6Q4N - chains B and D of the 5 polymer chains in the assembly; structure by X-ray diffraction, 2.80 A resolution.

Chain B:
Name: Multidrug efflux pump subunit AcrB
From: Escherichia coli K-12
UniProt: P31224 (ACRB_ECOLI); residues 1-1049 here = UniProt positions 1-1049
Chain sequence (1057 residues; row label = number of the first residue in the row):
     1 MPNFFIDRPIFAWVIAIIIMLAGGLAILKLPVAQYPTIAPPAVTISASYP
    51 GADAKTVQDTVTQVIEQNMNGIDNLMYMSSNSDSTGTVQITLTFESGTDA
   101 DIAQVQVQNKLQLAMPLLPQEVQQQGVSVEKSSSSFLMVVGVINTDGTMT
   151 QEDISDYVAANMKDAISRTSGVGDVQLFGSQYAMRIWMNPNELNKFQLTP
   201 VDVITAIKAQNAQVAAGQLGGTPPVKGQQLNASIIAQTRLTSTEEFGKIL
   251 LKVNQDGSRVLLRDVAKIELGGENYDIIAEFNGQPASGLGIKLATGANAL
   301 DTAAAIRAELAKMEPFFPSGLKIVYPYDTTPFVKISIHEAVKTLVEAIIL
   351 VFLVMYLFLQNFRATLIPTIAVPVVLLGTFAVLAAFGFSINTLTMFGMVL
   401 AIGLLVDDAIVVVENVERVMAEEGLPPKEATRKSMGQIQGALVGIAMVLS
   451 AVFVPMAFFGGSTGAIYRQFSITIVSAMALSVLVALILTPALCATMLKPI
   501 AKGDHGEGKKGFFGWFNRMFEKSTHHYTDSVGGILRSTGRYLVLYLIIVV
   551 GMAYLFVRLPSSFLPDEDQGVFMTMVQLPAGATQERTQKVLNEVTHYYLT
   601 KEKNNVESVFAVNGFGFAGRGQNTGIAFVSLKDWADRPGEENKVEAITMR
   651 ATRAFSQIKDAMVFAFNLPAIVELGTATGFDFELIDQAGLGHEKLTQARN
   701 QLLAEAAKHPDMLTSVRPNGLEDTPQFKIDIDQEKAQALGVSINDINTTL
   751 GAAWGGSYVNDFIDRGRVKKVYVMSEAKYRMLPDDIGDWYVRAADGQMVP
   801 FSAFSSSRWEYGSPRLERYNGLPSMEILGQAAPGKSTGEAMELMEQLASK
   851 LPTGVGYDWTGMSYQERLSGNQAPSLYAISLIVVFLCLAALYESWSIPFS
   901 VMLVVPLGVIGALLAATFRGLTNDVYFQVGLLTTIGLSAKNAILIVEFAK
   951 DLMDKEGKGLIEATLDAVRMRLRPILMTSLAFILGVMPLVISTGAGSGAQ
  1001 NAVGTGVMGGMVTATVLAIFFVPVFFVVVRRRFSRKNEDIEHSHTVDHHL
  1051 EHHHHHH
Disordered / not traced: 1035-1057
Sequence notes: engineered mutation Ala340 (Val in P31224); expression tag (1050-1057)
Ligand contacts:
  - (2S)-3-hydroxypropane-1,2-diyl didecanoate (DDR): Val452, Pro455, Met456, Phe459, Tyr467, Met552, Phe556, Leu876, Tyr877, Ser880, Leu881, Val884, Val905, Val909, Gln928, Val929, Leu931, Leu932, Ile935
  - fusidic acid (FUA): Gly24, Ile27, Leu28, Leu300, Lys334, Ile337, His338, Val341, Leu377
  - phosphatidylethanolamine (PTY), molecule 1: Met1, Ile19, Leu30, Pro31, Ala381, Val382, Ala384, Ala385, Gly387, Phe388, Leu480, Leu483, Ile487
  - phosphatidylethanolamine (PTY), molecule 2: Phe4, Arg8, Phe11, Val14, Ile18
  - phosphatidylethanolamine (PTY), molecule 3: Ile10, Trp13, Ile17, Leu21
  - phosphatidylethanolamine (PTY), molecule 4: Ile18, Ala22, Leu25, Lys29
Reported in the primary citation:
  - binding site for fusidic acid: Ile337, His338, Val341
  - mutagenesis - N298A, L300A, F332A, F380A, S630A: decreased growth in response to fusidic acid
  - mutagenesis - N298A, L300A, F332A, F380A, Q1000A: decreased growth in response to DCX
  - mutagenesis - N298A, L300A, P326A, F332A, F380A, Q1000A: decreased growth in response to OXA
  - mutagenesis - N298A, F380A: decreased growth in response to PIP
  - mutagenesis - N298A, L300A: unchanged growth in response to erythromycin
  - mutagenesis - L300A, F332A, Q1000A: unchanged growth in response to PIP
  - mutagenesis - L300A: unchanged growth in response to TPP+
  - mutagenesis - D301A, K334A: unchanged growth in response to all drugs tested
  - mutagenesis - M398A: increased growth in response to all substrates tested
  - mutagenesis - I27A: increased growth in response to fusidic acid
  - mutagenesis - I27A: increased growth in response to DCX
  - mutagenesis - I27A: increased growth in response to OXA
  - mutagenesis - I27A: increased growth in response to PIP
  - mutagenesis - I27A: unchanged expression
  - mutagenesis - N298A (1122.3 +/- 18.2 uM): decreased binding to fusidic acid
  - mutagenesis - I27A (404.8 +/- 6.6 uM): increased binding to fusidic acid
  - mutagenesis - Y327A, Q1000A: unchanged growth in response to fusidic acid
  - mutagenesis - Y327A, S630A: decreased growth in response to carboxylated beta-lactams
  - mutagenesis - W634A: abolished expression
  - mutagenesis - N298A: decreased growth in response to TPP+
  - mutagenesis - F380A: unchanged growth in response to ERY
  - mutagenesis - M398A: decreased growth

Chain D:
Name: DARPin
From: synthetic construct
Notes: antibody fragment or engineered binder
Chain sequence (169 residues; row label = number of the first residue in the row):
     1 MRGSHHHHHHGSDLGKKLLEAARAGRDDEVRILMANGADVNAADVVGWTP
    51 LHLAAYWGHLEIVEVLLKNGADVNAYDTLGSTPLHLAAHFGHLEIVEVLL
   101 KNGADVNAKDDNGITPLHLAANRGHLEIVEVLLKYGADVNAQDKFGKTAF
   151 DISINNGNEDLAEILQKLN
Disordered / not traced: 1-10, 167-169

Chain B / chain D interface:
Pairs across the interface - 28 pairs, chain B then chain D:
  Lys659(B) - Asp13(D)
  Asp723(B) - Arg23(D)  hydrogen bond (backbone-side chain)
  Asp723(B) - Trp57(D)
  Phe727(B) - Leu79(D)  hydrophobic
  Asp732(B) - Phe145(D)
  Glu734(B) - Lys147(D)  salt bridge
  Ser802(B) - Lys144(D)  hydrogen bond (backbone-side chain)
  Ala803(B) - Phe145(D)
  Ser805(B) - Lys144(D)  hydrogen bond (backbone-side chain)
  Ser805(B) - Phe145(D)
  Ser806(B) - Asn112(D)
  Ser807(B) - Leu79(D)
  Ser807(B) - Asn112(D)  hydrogen bond (backbone-side chain)
  Arg808(B) - Leu79(D)
  Arg808(B) - His89(D)
  Arg808(B) - Arg123(D)
  Trp809(B) - Val46(D)
  Trp809(B) - Trp48(D)
  Trp809(B) - Asp77(D)
  Trp809(B) - Thr78(D)  hydrogen bond
  Trp809(B) - Leu79(D)
  Glu810(B) - Tyr56(D)
  Tyr811(B) - Arg23(D)
  Tyr811(B) - Asp44(D)
  Tyr811(B) - Trp48(D)  hydrophobic
  Tyr811(B) - Leu53(D)
  Tyr811(B) - Tyr56(D)  hydrogen bond (backbone-side chain)
  Tyr811(B) - Trp57(D)  hydrophobic
Also at the interface, not in a pair above, chain B (19 interface residues in all): Glu722, Pro725, Lys735, Pro783, Phe804
Also at the interface, not in a pair above, chain D (18 interface residues in all): Ile114

Overview:
Chain B and chain D form an interface of 19 and 18 residues respectively, with 6 hydrogen bonds and 1 salt
bridge. Polar pairs include Glu734(B)-Lys147(D), Asp723(B)-Arg23(D) and Ser802(B)-Lys144(D). The paper reports
a binding site for fusidic acid at Ile337(B), His338(B) and Val341(B); N298A, L300A and P326A of chain B,
among others, reduce growth in response to OXA; 13 substitutions were tested in all.
Here chain B is Multidrug efflux pump subunit AcrB (Escherichia coli K-12) and chain D is DARPin (synthetic
construct). Entry 6Q4N (Fusidic acid bound AcrB_V340A) was determined by X-ray diffraction (same publication
as 6Q4O and 6Q4P).
